Entry 7TL0 (electron microscopy, 3.06 A resolution); this record covers chains B and C of the 15 polymer chains in the assembly.

# Chain B (and C)
Molecule: Fusion glycoprotein F0
Organism: Human metapneumovirus
Notes: chain C of this document is another copy of the same molecule, construct and numbering; everything in this record applies to it too
UniProt: H6X1Z0 (H6X1Z0_9MONO); numbering as in UniProt (aligned over 1-490)
Sequence (551 residues; each row starts with the number of its first residue):
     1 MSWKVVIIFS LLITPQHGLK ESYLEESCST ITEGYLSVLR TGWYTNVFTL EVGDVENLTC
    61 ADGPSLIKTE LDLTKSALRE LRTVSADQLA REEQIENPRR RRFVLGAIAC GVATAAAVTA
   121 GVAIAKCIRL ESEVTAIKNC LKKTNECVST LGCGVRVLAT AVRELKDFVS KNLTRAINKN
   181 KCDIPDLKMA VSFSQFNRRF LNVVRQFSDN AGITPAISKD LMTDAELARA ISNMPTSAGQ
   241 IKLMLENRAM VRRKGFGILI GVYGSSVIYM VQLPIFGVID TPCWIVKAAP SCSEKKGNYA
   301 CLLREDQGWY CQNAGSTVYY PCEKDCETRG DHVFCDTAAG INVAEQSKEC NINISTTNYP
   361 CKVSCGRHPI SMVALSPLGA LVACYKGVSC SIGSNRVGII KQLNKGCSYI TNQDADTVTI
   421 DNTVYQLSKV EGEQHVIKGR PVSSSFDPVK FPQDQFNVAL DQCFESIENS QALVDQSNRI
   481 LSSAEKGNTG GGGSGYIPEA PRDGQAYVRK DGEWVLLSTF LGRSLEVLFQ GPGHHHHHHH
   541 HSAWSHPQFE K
Not modelled in the structure: 1-18, 89-102, 466-551
Sequence notes: engineered mutation Arg-100 (Gln in H6X1Z0), Arg-101 (Ser in H6X1Z0), Cys-110 (Leu in H6X1Z0), Cys-127 (Thr in H6X1Z0), Cys-140 (Ala in H6X1Z0), Cys-147 (Ala in H6X1Z0), Cys-153 (Asn in H6X1Z0), Pro-185 (Ala in H6X1Z0), Lys-219 (Leu in H6X1Z0), Ile-231 (Val in H6X1Z0), Cys-322 (Asn in H6X1Z0), Cys-365 (Thr in H6X1Z0), Gln-453 (Glu in H6X1Z0), Cys-463 (Val in H6X1Z0); expression tag (491-551)
Disulfide bonds: Cys-28/Cys-407, Cys-60/Cys-182, Cys-110/Cys-322, Cys-127/Cys-153, Cys-140/Cys-147, Cys-283/Cys-311, Cys-292/Cys-301, Cys-326/Cys-335, Cys-350/Cys-361, Cys-365/Cys-463, Cys-384/Cys-390
Covalently attached groups: N-acetylglucosamine (NAG) linked to Asn-57, Asn-172, Asn-353
What the authors report for this chain:
  - post-translational modification sites: Asn-57, Asn-172

# How chain B and chain C interact
Pairs across the interface (57):
  Leu-66(B) with Ser-192(C); Gln-195(C)
  Thr-69(B) with Gln-195(C)
  Glu-70(B) with Gln-195(C), hydrogen bond; Arg-198(C), salt bridge
  Glu-80(B) with Lys-219(C), salt bridge
  Asp-87(B) with Thr-328(C); Arg-329(C); Gly-330(C)
  Phe-103(B) with Cys-301(C), hydrophobic; Leu-303(C), hydrophobic; Ser-364(C); His-368(C); Ile-370(C), hydrophobic
  Val-104(B) with Phe-456(C), hydrophobic
  Leu-105(B) with Ile-370(C), hydrophobic
  Ile-108(B) with Met-372(C), hydrophobic
  Val-112(B) with Met-372(C), hydrophobic; Val-373(C); Tyr-425(C), hydrophobic
  Ala-115(B) with Leu-375(C)
  Ala-116(B) with Leu-375(C); Tyr-425(C), hydrophobic
  Thr-119(B) with Gln-426(C); Leu-427(C); Ser-428(C)
  Ala-120(B) with Gln-426(C)
  Ala-123(B) with Gln-426(C)
  Lys-126(B) with Lys-429(C), hydrogen bond (side chain-backbone)
  Asp-183(B) with Lys-188(C), salt bridge
  Leu-187(B) with Lys-188(C)
  Arg-205(B) with Lys-219(C); Asp-220(C), salt bridge
  Ala-211(B) with Arg-253(C); Arg-329(C)
  Ala-314(B) with Asn-422(C)
  Ser-316(B) with Asp-421(C)
  Thr-337(B) with Thr-423(C)
  Ala-338(B) with Tyr-425(C)
  Ile-341(B) with Ile-370(C), hydrophobic
  Asn-342(B) with Val-388(C); Asp-421(C), hydrogen bond
  Lys-362(B) with His-368(C), hydrogen bond; Asp-454(C), salt bridge
  Val-449(B) with Phe-451(C), hydrophobic
  Phe-451(B) with Phe-451(C)
  Pro-452(B) with Phe-451(C)
  Gln-455(B) with Phe-451(C)
  Val-458(B) with Asp-454(C)
  Ala-459(B) with Arg-367(C); Asp-454(C), hydrogen bond (backbone-side chain)
  Asp-461(B) with Arg-367(C), salt bridge
  Gln-462(B) with Arg-367(C); Phe-451(C); Pro-452(C); Gln-453(C), hydrogen bond (side chain-backbone); Asp-454(C), hydrogen bond
Also at the interface, not in a pair above, chain B (43 interface residues in all): Leu-73, Val-191, Ser-208, Asp-209, Asn-210, Asn-313, Phe-456, Asn-457
Also at the interface, not in a pair above, chain C (40 interface residues in all): Leu-187, Val-191, Pro-290, Leu-302, Cys-365, Gly-366, Ile-420

# Summary
43 residues of chain B face 40 of chain C across their interface; the contacts include 7 hydrogen bonds and 6
salt bridges. Polar pairs include Glu-70(B)/Arg-198(C), Glu-80(B)/Lys-219(C) and Asp-183(B)/Lys-188(C).
N-acetylglucosamine is covalently linked to Asn-57(B), Asn-172(B) and Asn-353(B). The paper reports
modification sites Asn-57(B) and Asn-172(B).
Both chains are Fusion glycoprotein F0 (Human metapneumovirus). Entry 7TL0 (Cryo-EM structure of hMPV preF
bound by Fabs MPE8 and SAN32-2) was determined by electron microscopy together with 7TJQ from the same study.
